Entry 3QGB (X-ray diffraction, 2.40 A resolution); this record covers chains A and B.

# Chain A
Name: Fem-3 mRNA-binding factor 2
Source organism: Caenorhabditis elegans
Notes: fragment: PUM-HD domain, rsidues 164-575
UniProt: Q09312 (FBF2_CAEEL); residues 164-575 here = UniProt positions 164-575
Sequence (413 residues; row label = number of the first residue in the row):
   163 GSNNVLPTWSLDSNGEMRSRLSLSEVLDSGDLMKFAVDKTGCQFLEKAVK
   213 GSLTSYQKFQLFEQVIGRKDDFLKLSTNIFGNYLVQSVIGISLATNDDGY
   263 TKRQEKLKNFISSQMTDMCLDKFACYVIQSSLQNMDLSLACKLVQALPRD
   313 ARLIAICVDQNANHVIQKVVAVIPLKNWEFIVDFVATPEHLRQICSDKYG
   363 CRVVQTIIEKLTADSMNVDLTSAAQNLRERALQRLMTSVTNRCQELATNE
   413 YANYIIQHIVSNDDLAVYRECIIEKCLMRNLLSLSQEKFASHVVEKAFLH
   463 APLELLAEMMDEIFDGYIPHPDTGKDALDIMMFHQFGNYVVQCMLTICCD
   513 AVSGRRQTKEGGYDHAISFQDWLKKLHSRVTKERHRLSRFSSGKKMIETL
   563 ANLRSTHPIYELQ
Not modelled in the structure: 163-167, 568-575
Sequence notes: expression tag (163); engineered mutation Tyr288 (Arg in Q09312)
Curated features (UniProtKB/Swiss-Prot):
  - site: Tyr479 (Interacts with lst-1)
  - mutagenesis: Cys363 (C363A: Increases binding affinity for 8 nt target RNA by comparison with 9 nt target; when associated with only Y-364, or with Y-364 and A- or S-367 ...), Arg364 (R364Y: Abolishes binding affinity for both 8 and 9 nt target RNAs ...), Gln367 (Q367A/S: Increases binding specificity for 8 nt RNA target when associated with A- or S-363 and Y-364), Leu444 (L444A: Does not affect binding to lst-1), Gln448 (Q448G: Slightly reduces binding to lst-1), His454 (H454A: Reduces binding affinity to 9 nt target RNA; H454Y/F/W/N/R: Switches nucleotide specificity at positions +2 and +3 in the RNA target), Tyr479 to Thr485 (Abrogates binding to lst-1), Tyr479 (Y479A: Reduces thermal stability and disrupts interaction with lst-1; Y479G/A/V/Q/F/R: Abrogates binding to lst-1), Ile480 (I480A: Does not affect binding to lst-1), Pro481 (P481A: Does not affect binding to lst-1), His482 (H482A: Does not affect binding to lst-1), Pro483 (P483G: Does not affect binding to lst-1), 3 further mutagenesis entries in UniProt
What the authors report for this chain:
  - binding site for the 9-nt RNA strand (chain B): Tyr288
  - mutagenesis - H454A (Kd of 24 +/- 2.1 nM): decreased binding to WT RNA
  - mutagenesis - H454A: decreased stability
  - specificity-determining residues: His454
  - mutagenesis - H454R: decreased binding to position +2
  - mutagenesis - H454N: decreased binding to position +3

# Chain B
Molecule: 9-nt RNA strand
Sequence (9 nucleotides; row label = number of the first residue in the row):
     1 UGUGCCAUA

# Chain A / chain B interface
Residue-residue contacts (43; chain A residue first):
  Lys201(A) with A9(B), hydrogen bond to the sugar
  Glu208(A) with A9(B), hydrogen bond to the base
  Ile241(A) with U8(B), base contact
  Phe242(A) with A9(B), base contact
  Asn244(A) with U8(B), hydrogen bond to the base
  Tyr245(A) with U8(B), hydrogen bond to the base; A9(B), stacking on the base
  Gln248(A) with U8(B), hydrogen bond to the base
  Phe285(A) with U8(B), base contact
  Cys287(A) with A7(B), base contact
  Tyr288(A) with A7(B), hydrogen bond to the base; U8(B), stacking on the base
  Gln291(A) with A7(B), hydrogen bond to the base
  Asn323(A) with A7(B), base contact
  His326(A) with A7(B), stacking on the base
  Lys360(A) with G4(B), sugar contact; C5(B), sugar contact
  Tyr361(A) with C5(B), sugar contact
  Cys363(A) with G4(B), hydrogen bond to the base
  Arg364(A) with G4(B), base contact; C5(B), hydrogen bond to the base
  Glu412(A) with U3(B), base contact
  Tyr413(A) with G4(B), sugar contact
  Asn415(A) with U3(B), hydrogen bond to the base
  Tyr416(A) with U3(B), hydrogen bond to the base; G4(B), stacking on the base
  Gln419(A) with U3(B), hydrogen bond to the base
  Lys450(A) with G2(B), hydrogen bond to the sugar; U3(B), salt bridge to the phosphate
  Phe451(A) with U3(B), base contact
  Ser453(A) with G2(B), hydrogen bond to the base
  His454(A) with G2(B), hydrogen bond to the base; U3(B), stacking on the base
  Glu457(A) with G2(B), hydrogen bond to the base
  Gln497(A) with U1(B), base contact
  Phe498(A) with G2(B), sugar contact
  Asn500(A) with U1(B), hydrogen bond to the base
  Tyr501(A) with U1(B), hydrogen bond to the base; G2(B), stacking on the base
  Gln504(A) with U1(B), hydrogen bond to the base
  Ser553(A) with U1(B), base contact
  Ser554(A) with U1(B), base contact
  Lys557(A) with U1(B), hydrogen bond to the base
Interface residues without a listed pair, chain A (36 interface residues in all): Gln322
Interface residues without a listed pair, chain B (9 interface residues in all): C6

# Summary
36 residues of chain A face 9 of chain B across their interface; the contacts include 20 hydrogen bonds, 1
salt bridge and 6 aromatic stacking contacts. Polar pairs include Glu208(A)-A9(B), Asn244(A)-U8(B) and
Tyr245(A)-U8(B). The paper reports a binding site for the 9-nt RNA strand (chain B) at Tyr288(A); H454A of
chain A reduces binding to WT RNA; 3 substitutions were tested in all.
Chain A is Fem-3 mRNA-binding factor 2 (Caenorhabditis elegans) and chain B is a 9-nt RNA strand; the
structure, Crystal structure of FBF-2 R288Y mutant in complex with gld-1 FBEa, was determined by X-ray
diffraction together with 3QG9 and 3QGC from the same study.
